6KIN - chains A and D of the 6 polymer chains in the assembly; structure by X-ray diffraction, 2.53 A resolution.

== Chain A (and D) ==
Molecule: HpcH/HpaI aldolase
From: Roseiflexus castenholzii (strain DSM 13941 / HLO8)
Notes: chain D of this document is another copy of the same molecule, construct and numbering; everything in this record applies to it too
Reference sequence: A7NHT0 (A7NHT0_ROSCS); residue numbers follow UniProt; this construct covers 1-347
Amino-acid sequence (347 residues; each row starts with the number of its first residue):
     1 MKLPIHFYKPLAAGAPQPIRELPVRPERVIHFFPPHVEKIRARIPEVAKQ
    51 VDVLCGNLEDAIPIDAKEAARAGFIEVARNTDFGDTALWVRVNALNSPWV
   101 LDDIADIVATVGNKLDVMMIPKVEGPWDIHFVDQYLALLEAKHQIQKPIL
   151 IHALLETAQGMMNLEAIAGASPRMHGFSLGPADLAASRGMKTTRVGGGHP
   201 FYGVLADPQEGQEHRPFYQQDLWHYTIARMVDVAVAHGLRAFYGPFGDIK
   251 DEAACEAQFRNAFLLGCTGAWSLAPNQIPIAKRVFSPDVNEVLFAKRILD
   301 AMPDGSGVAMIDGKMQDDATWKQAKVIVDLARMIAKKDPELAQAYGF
Disordered / not traced: 210-212 (chain D: 210-211)

== Chain A / chain D interface ==
Contacting residue pairs (20):
  Met-1(A) / Pro-4(D)
  Leu-3(A) / Ala-236(D)
  Leu-3(A) / His-237(D)
  Pro-4(A) / Met-1(D)
  Pro-4(A) / Phe-7(D)  hydrophobic
  Pro-4(A) / Tyr-8(D)
  Ile-5(A) / Tyr-8(D)
  Ile-5(A) / His-237(D)
  His-6(A) / Ala-236(D)  hydrogen bond (side chain-backbone)
  Phe-7(A) / Pro-4(D)  hydrophobic
  Tyr-8(A) / Pro-4(D)
  Tyr-8(A) / Ile-5(D)
  Ala-13(A) / Val-308(D)  hydrophobic
  Arg-20(A) / Tyr-8(D)
  Arg-20(A) / Arg-20(D)
  Ala-236(A) / Leu-3(D)
  Ala-236(A) / His-6(D)  hydrogen bond (backbone-side chain)
  His-237(A) / Leu-3(D)
  Val-308(A) / Ala-13(D)  hydrophobic
  Asp-317(A) / Ala-13(D)
Interface residues without a listed pair, chain A (16 interface residues in all): Pro-10, Gly-238, Gly-307
Interface residues without a listed pair, chain D (16 interface residues in all): Gly-238, Gly-307, Asp-317, Asp-318

== In short ==
The chain A/chain D interface involves 16 residues from each chain, with 2 hydrogen bonds. The hydrogen-bonded
pair is His-6(A)/Ala-236(D).
Both chains are HpcH/HpaI aldolase (Roseiflexus castenholzii (strain DSM 13941 / HLO8)). Entry 6KIN (Crystal
structure of the tri-functional malyl-CoA lyase from Roseiflexus castenholzii) was determined by X-ray
diffraction (same publication as 6KKH).
